4TVP - chains G and B of the 6 polymer chains in the assembly; structure by X-ray diffraction, 3.10 A resolution.

Chain G:
Molecule: Envelope glycoprotein gp160
Source organism: Human immunodeficiency virus 1
UniProt: Q2N0S5 (Q2N0S5_9HIV1); the construct lacks a stretch of the UniProt sequence and is renumbered around it, so the offset changes along the chain: 31-141 = UniProt 30-140; 150-185 = UniProt 141-176; 187-309 = UniProt 186-308; 312-321 = UniProt 309-318; 2 more segments
Sequence (481 residues; each row starts with the number of its first residue; note: 12 numbers in that range are skipped by the numbering (no residue carries them; nothing is unmodelled there); a row labelled like 185A-185I holds insertion residues (185A, then the next letters in order)):
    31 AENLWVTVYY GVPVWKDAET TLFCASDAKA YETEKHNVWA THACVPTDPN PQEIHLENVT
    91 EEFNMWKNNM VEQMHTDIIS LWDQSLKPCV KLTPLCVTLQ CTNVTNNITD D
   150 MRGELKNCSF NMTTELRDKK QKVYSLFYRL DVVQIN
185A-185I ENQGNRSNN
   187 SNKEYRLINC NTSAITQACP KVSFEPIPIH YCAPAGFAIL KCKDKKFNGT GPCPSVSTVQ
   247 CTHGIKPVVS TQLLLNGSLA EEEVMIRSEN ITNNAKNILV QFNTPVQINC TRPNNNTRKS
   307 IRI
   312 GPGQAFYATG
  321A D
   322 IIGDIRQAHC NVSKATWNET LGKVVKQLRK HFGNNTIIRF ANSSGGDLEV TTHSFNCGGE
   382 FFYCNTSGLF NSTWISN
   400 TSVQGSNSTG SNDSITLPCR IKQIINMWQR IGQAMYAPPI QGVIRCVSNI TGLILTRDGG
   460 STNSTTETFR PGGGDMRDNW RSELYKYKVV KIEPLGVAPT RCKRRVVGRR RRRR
Not modelled in the structure: 185A-185I, 400-410, 506-513
Construct notes: engineered mutation Asn332 (Thr330 in Q2N0S5), Cys501 (Ala498 in Q2N0S5); expression tag (509-513)
Disulfide bonds: Cys54-Cys74, Cys119-Cys205, Cys126-Cys196, Cys131-Cys157, Cys218-Cys247, Cys228-Cys239, Cys296-Cys331, Cys378-Cys445, Cys385-Cys418
Covalent attachments: glycan linked to Asn88, Asn137, Asn332; N-acetylglucosamine (NAG) linked to Asn133, Asn156, Asn160, Asn197, Asn234, Asn262, Asn276, Asn295, Asn301, Asn339, Asn355, Asn363, Asn386, Asn392, Asn448
From the paper describing this entry:
  - post-translational modification sites: Asn88, Asn137, Asn156, Asn301, Asn332
  - conformationally variable residues (side-chain flip): Cys54 to Cys74, Trp112, Ile424 to Ala436

Chain B:
Molecule: Envelope glycoprotein gp160
Source organism: Human immunodeficiency virus 1
UniProt: Q2N0S5 (Q2N0S5_9HIV1); residues 512-664 here correspond to UniProt positions 509-661 (UniProt number = residue number - 3)
Sequence (153 residues; row label = number of the first residue in the row):
   512 AVGIGAVFLG FLGAAGSTMG AASMTLTVQA RNLLSGIVQQ QSNLLRAPEA QQHLLKLTVW
   572 GIKQLQARVL AVERYLRDQQ LLGIWGCSGK LICCTNVPWN SSWSNRNLSE IWDNMTWLQW
   632 DKEISNYTQI IYGLLEESQN QQEKNEQDLL ALD
Not modelled in the structure: 512-517, 548-568
Construct notes: engineered mutation Pro559 (Ile556 in Q2N0S5), Cys605 (Thr602 in Q2N0S5)
Disulfide bonds: Cys598-Cys604
Covalent attachments: N-acetylglucosamine (NAG) linked to Asn611, Asn618, Asn637
From the paper describing this entry:
  - contacts within the chain: Met530-Trp623 (hydrophobic contact), Met530-Trp628 (hydrophobic contact), Met530-Trp631 (hydrophobic contact)
  - post-translational modification sites: Asn618

Interface between chain G and chain B:
Cross-chain cystine bridges: Cys501(G)-Cys605(B)
Contacting residue pairs - 102 pairs, chain G then chain B:
  Leu34(G) with Pro609(B); Trp610(B), hydrogen bond (backbone-backbone)
  Trp35(G) with Thr606(B); Asn607(B); Val608(B); Pro609(B)
  Val36(G) with Thr606(B), hydrogen bond (backbone-backbone); Val608(B), hydrogen bond (backbone-backbone); Trp610(B), hydrophobic; Leu646(B), hydrophobic
  Thr37(G) with Cys604(B); Cys605(B)
  Val38(G) with Leu593(B), hydrophobic; Trp596(B), hydrophobic; Cys598(B), hydrophobic; Leu602(B); Ile603(B); Cys604(B), hydrogen bond (backbone-backbone); Leu646(B), hydrophobic
  Tyr39(G) with Ser534(B); Leu537(B), hydrophobic; Leu602(B); Ile603(B), hydrophobic; Trp623(B); Trp628(B), hydrophobic
  Tyr40(G) with Leu537(B); Leu544(B); Tyr586(B); Gln590(B), hydrogen bond; Leu593(B), hydrophobic; Lys601(B); Leu602(B), hydrogen bond (backbone-backbone)
  Gly41(G) with Thr536(B); Leu537(B); Gln540(B), hydrogen bond (backbone-side chain)
  Val42(G) with Leu537(B), hydrophobic; Trp628(B)
  Pro43(G) with Leu523(B), hydrophobic; Ala525(B); Ala526(B), hydrophobic; Gln540(B); Leu629(B)
  Val44(G) with Trp628(B), hydrophobic; Leu629(B), hydrophobic; Asp632(B)
  Trp45(G) with Leu523(B), hydrophobic; Ala526(B), hydrophobic; Leu629(B)
  Lys46(G) with Asp632(B)
  Thr51(G) with Lys574(B); Ala578(B)
  Leu52(G) with Lys574(B)
  Phe53(G) with Gln575(B)
  Cys54(G) with Trp571(B), hydrophobic
  Ala70(G) with Trp571(B)
  Cys74(G) with Trp571(B), hydrophobic
  Ile84(G) with Leu520(B); Phe522(B)
  Leu86(G) with Leu523(B)
  Glu87(G) with Gly527(B)
  Asn88(G) with Gly527(B)
  Val89(G) with Ala526(B), hydrophobic; Gly527(B)
  Asp107(G) with Lys574(B), salt bridge
  Gln114(G) with Val570(B)
  Ala221(G) with Leu544(B); Leu545(B); Ala582(B), hydrophobic
  Gly222(G) with Leu544(B), hydrogen bond (backbone-backbone); Arg585(B)
  Phe223(G) with Leu581(B), hydrophobic
  Thr244(G) with Phe522(B)
  Lys490(G) with Arg585(B)
  Ile491(G) with Leu523(B), hydrophobic; Arg585(B), hydrogen bond (backbone-side chain)
  Glu492(G) with Arg585(B)
  Pro493(G) with Leu544(B), hydrophobic; Asp589(B)
  Leu494(G) with Asp589(B); Leu593(B), hydrophobic; Tyr643(B)
  Gly495(G) with Trp628(B)
  Val496(G) with Trp631(B), hydrogen bond (backbone-side chain); Ile642(B), hydrophobic
  Ala497(G) with Met530(B), hydrophobic; Trp623(B), hydrophobic
  Pro498(G) with Trp610(B), hydrophobic; Leu619(B); Ile622(B), hydrophobic; Trp623(B), hydrogen bond (backbone-side chain); Trp631(B)
  Thr499(G) with Leu619(B)
  Arg500(G) with Leu619(B)
  Cys501(G) with Cys605(B), disulfide
  Lys502(G) with Asn607(B)
  Arg503(G) with Gly597(B), hydrogen bond (side chain-backbone); Cys605(B), hydrogen bond (side chain-backbone); Thr606(B); Asn607(B); Asn651(B); Glu654(B), salt bridge
  Arg504(G) with Asn607(B)
Other interface residues (no listed pair), chain G (49 interface residues in all): Thr71, His72, Pro220, Ala224
Other interface residues (no listed pair), chain B (59 interface residues in all): Gly521, Gly524, Ala533, Ala541, Leu592, Trp614, Arg617, Lys633, Gln650
Interface features reported in the paper:
  - pairs named by the authors: Trp35(G)-Pro609(B) (hydrophobic contact), Trp45(G)-Leu523(B) (hydrophobic contact), Pro498(G)-Trp610(B) (hydrophobic contact)
  - interface residues, chain G: Asn88(G)
  - interface residues, chain B: Leu602(B)

Summary:
Chain G and chain B form an interface of 49 and 59 residues respectively, with 1 disulfide bond, 13 hydrogen
bonds and 2 salt bridges. Among the polar pairs are Asp107(G)-Lys574(B), Arg503(G)-Glu654(B) and
Tyr40(G)-Gln590(B). The paper describes hydrophobic contacts between Trp35(G) and Pro609(B), Trp45(G) and
Leu523(B) and Pro498(G) and Trp610(B). From the paper: interface residues Asn88(G) and Leu602(B); modification
sites Asn88(G), Asn137(G) and Asn618(B) among others.
Chain G is Envelope glycoprotein gp160 and chain B is Envelope glycoprotein gp160, both from Human
immunodeficiency virus 1; the structure, Crystal Structure of the HIV-1 BG505 SOSIP.664 Env Trimer Ectodomain,
Comprising Atomic-Level Definition of Pre-Fusion gp120 ..., was determined by X-ray diffraction.
